Entry 6X62 (electron microscopy, 3.50 A resolution); this record covers chains JH and JZ of the 117 polymer chains in the assembly.

== Chain JH ==
Protein: Type IV secretion protein IcmK
Organism: Legionella pneumophila
UniProtKB: A0A2S6FBG9 (A0A2S6FBG9_LEGPN); residues 2-362 here correspond to UniProt positions 1-361 (UniProt number = residue number - 1)
Sequence (361 residues; numbered 2 to 362; the number before each row is that of its first residue):
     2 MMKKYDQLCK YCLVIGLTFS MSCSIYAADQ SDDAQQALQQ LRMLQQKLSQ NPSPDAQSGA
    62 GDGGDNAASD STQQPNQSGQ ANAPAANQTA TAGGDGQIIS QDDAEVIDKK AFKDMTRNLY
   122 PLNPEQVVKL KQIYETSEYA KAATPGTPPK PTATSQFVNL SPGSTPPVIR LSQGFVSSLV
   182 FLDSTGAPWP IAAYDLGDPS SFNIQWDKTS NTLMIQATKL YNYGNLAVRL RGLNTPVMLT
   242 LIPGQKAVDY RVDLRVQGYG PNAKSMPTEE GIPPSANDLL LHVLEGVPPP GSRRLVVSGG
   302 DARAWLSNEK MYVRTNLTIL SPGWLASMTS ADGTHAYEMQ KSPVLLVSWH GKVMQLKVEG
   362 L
Not modelled in the structure: 2-272, 362

== Chain JZ ==
Protein: Type IV secretion system unknown protein fragment
Organism: Legionella pneumophila
Sequence (579 residues; row label = number of the first residue in the row):
     1 AAAAAAAAAA AAAAAAAAAA AAAAAAAAAA AAAAAAAAAA AAAAAAAAAA AAAAAAAAAA
    61 AAAAAAAAAA AAAAAAAAAA AAAAAAAAAA AAAAAAAAAA AAAAAAAAAA AAAAAAAAAA
   121 AAAAAAAAAA AAAAAAAAAA AAAAAAAAAA AAAAAAAAAA AAAAAAAAAA AAAAAAAAAA
   181 AAAAAAAAAA AAAAAAAAAA AAAAAAAAAA AAAAAAAAAA AAAAAAAAAA AAAAAAAAAA
   241 AAAAAAAAAA AAAAAAAAAA AAAAAAAAAA AAAAAAAAAA AAAAAAAAAA AAAAAAAAAA
   301 AAAAAAAAAA AAAAAAAAAA AAAAAAAAAA MRNLMRCLIM IKSLIKGVDM SRKLAKTRIL
   361 GYGLMICFLA GCFHPPYNNF QPDRRAVKRV GVDTGIGAVA GAIASGTASG TLIGAAAGGT
   421 VGLVASIYRD SKRKIIRDLQ KQDIQYVEYG DTRTLIIPTD KYFMFSSPRL NEICYPGLNN
   481 VIRLLNFYPQ STIYVAGFTD NVGSRSHKRK LSQAQAETMM TFLWANGIAA KRLKAEGYGD
   541 KNAISDNAII HGSAQNRRIE IQWFTSPAQP PQPQMAYVK
Not modelled in the structure: 71-579

== How chain JH and chain JZ interact ==
Contacting residue pairs (25; chain JH residue first):
  V298(JH) - A30(JZ)
  S299(JH) - A30(JZ)
  G300(JH) - A30(JZ)  hydrogen bond (backbone-backbone)
  G300(JH) - A32(JZ)
  G300(JH) - A34(JZ)
  G301(JH) - A31(JZ)
  G301(JH) - A32(JZ)  hydrogen bond (backbone-backbone)
  D302(JH) - A14(JZ)
  D302(JH) - A31(JZ)
  R304(JH) - A31(JZ)
  K342(JH) - A47(JZ)
  K342(JH) - A48(JZ)
  P344(JH) - A44(JZ)  hydrophobic
  P344(JH) - A46(JZ)
  P344(JH) - A48(JZ)
  V345(JH) - A44(JZ)  hydrophobic
  V345(JH) - A45(JZ)
  M355(JH) - A34(JZ)
  M355(JH) - A35(JZ)  hydrophobic
  M355(JH) - A36(JZ)
  Q356(JH) - A36(JZ)  hydrogen bond (backbone-backbone)
  Q356(JH) - A37(JZ)  hydrogen bond (side chain-backbone)
  Q356(JH) - A39(JZ)
  K358(JH) - A39(JZ)
  K358(JH) - A40(JZ)
Other interface residues (no listed pair), chain JH (15 interface residues in all): S343, W350, K353
Other interface residues (no listed pair), chain JZ (18 interface residues in all): A33, A38, A43

== In short ==
15 residues of chain JH face 18 of chain JZ across their interface; the contacts include 4 hydrogen bonds.
Polar pairs include Q356(JH)-A37(JZ), G300(JH)-A30(JZ) and G301(JH)-A32(JZ).
Here chain JH is Type IV secretion protein IcmK and chain JZ is Type IV secretion system unknown protein
fragment, both from Legionella pneumophila. Entry 6X62 (Legionella pneumophila Dot T4SS OMC) was determined by
electron microscopy together with 6X66, 6X64 and 6X65 from the same study.
